1S0V - chains E and A of the 4 polymer chains in the assembly; structure by X-ray diffraction, 3.20 A resolution.

== Chain E ==
Molecule: 18-nt DNA strand
Sequence (18 nucleotides; each row starts with the number of its first residue):
     1 GGGAATCGAT ATCGCCGC
Disordered / not traced: 1

== Chain A ==
Protein: DNA-directed RNA polymerase
Source organism: Enterobacteria phage T7
Notes: EC 2.7.7.6
UniProtKB: P00573 (RPOL_BPT7); the construct has insertions or renumbered stretches relative to UniProt, so the offset changes along the chain: 1-496 = UniProt 1-496; 498-883 = UniProt 497-882
Sequence (883 residues; numbered 1 to 883; the number before each row is that of its first residue):
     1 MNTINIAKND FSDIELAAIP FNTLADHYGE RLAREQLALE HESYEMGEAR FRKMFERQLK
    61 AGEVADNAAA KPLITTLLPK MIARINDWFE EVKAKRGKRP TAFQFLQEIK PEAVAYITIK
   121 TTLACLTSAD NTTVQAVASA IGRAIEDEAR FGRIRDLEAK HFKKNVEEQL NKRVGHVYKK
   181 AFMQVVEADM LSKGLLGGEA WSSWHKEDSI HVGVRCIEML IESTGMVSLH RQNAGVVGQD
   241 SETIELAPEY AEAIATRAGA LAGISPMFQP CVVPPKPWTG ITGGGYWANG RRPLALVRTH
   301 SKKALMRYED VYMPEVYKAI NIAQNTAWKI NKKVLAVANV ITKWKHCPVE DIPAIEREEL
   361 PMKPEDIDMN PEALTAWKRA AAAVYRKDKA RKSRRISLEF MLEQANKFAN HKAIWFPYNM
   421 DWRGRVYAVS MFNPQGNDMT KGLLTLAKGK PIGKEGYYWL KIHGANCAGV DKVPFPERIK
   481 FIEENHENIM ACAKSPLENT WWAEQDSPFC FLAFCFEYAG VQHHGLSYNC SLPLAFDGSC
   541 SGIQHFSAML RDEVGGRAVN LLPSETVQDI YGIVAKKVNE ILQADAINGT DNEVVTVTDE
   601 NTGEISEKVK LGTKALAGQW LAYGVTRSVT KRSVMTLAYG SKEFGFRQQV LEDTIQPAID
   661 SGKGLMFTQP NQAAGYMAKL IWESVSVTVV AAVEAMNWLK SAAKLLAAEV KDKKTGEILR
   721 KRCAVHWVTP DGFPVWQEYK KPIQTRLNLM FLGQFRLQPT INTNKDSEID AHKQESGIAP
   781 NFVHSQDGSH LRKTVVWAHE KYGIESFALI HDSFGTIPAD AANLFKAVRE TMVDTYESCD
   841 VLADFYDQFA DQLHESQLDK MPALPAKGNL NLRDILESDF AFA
Disordered / not traced: 1, 356-371, 757-765
Sequence notes: insertion (497)
Ion coordination: Mg2+: Tyr639 (together with AMP-CPP) (shared with 1 residue of chain F)
Residues lining bound ligands: AMP-CPP (APC; diphosphomethylphosphonic acid adenosyl ester): Lys472, Tyr571, Arg627, Lys631, Arg632, Met635, Thr636, Gln649
From the paper describing this entry:
  - binding site for AMP-CPP: Lys472, Tyr571, Arg627, Lys631, Arg632, Met635
  - Mg2+ coordination: Tyr639
  - binding site for the 18-nt DNA strand (chain E): Tyr639, His784
  - specificity-determining residues: Tyr639
  - Mg2+ coordination through a water molecule: Asp471 (proposed by the authors, not directly observed)
  - mutagenesis - Y639F (20-fold): increased catalytic activity on dNTP incorporation (citing earlier work)

== Chain E / chain A interface ==
Pairs across the interface (30; chain E residue first):
  DT6(E) - Lys160(A)  phosphate contact
  DT6(E) - His161(A)  salt bridge to the phosphate
  DA9(E) - Phe644(A)  stacking on the base
  DT10(E) - Tyr639(A)  sugar contact
  DT10(E) - Ser641(A)  sugar contact
  DT10(E) - Gly645(A)  phosphate contact
  DT10(E) - Gln649(A)  base contact
  DA11(E) - Tyr639(A)  stacking on the base
  DA11(E) - Tyr739(A)  phosphate contact
  DA11(E) - Ser776(A)  hydrogen bond to the phosphate
  DA11(E) - Pro780(A)  sugar contact
  DA11(E) - Asn781(A)  phosphate contact
  DA11(E) - His784(A)  base contact
  DT12(E) - Trp422(A)  sugar contact
  DT12(E) - Arg423(A)  hydrogen bond to the sugar
  DT12(E) - Tyr427(A)  base contact
  DT12(E) - Tyr739(A)  hydrogen bond to the phosphate
  DT12(E) - Asn781(A)  sugar contact
  DC13(E) - Arg298(A)  phosphate contact
  DC13(E) - His300(A)  salt bridge to the phosphate
  DC13(E) - Trp422(A)  phosphate contact
  DC13(E) - Tyr427(A)  hydrogen bond to the sugar
  DG14(E) - Arg298(A)  salt bridge to the phosphate
  DC15(E) - Arg50(A)  phosphate contact
  DC15(E) - Met431(A)  sugar contact
  DC16(E) - Arg50(A)  salt bridge to the phosphate
  DC16(E) - Met267(A)  phosphate contact
  DG17(E) - Arg57(A)  phosphate contact
  DC18(E) - Arg57(A)  salt bridge to the phosphate
  DC18(E) - Glu63(A)  sugar contact
Also at the interface, not in a pair above, chain E (13 interface residues in all): DC7, DG8
Also at the interface, not in a pair above, chain A (26 interface residues in all): Gln58, Lys164, Gly640, His772

== In short ==
Chain E and chain A form an interface of 13 and 26 residues respectively; the contacts include 4 hydrogen
bonds, 5 salt bridges and 2 aromatic stacking contacts. Among the polar pairs are DT12(E)-Arg423(A),
DC13(E)-Tyr427(A) and DA11(E)-Ser776(A). From the paper: a binding site for AMP-CPP at Lys472(A), Tyr571(A)
and Arg627(A) among others; Y639F of chain A increases catalytic activity on dNTP incorporation.
Chain E is an 18-nt DNA strand and chain A is DNA-directed RNA polymerase (Enterobacteria phage T7); the
structure, Structural basis for substrate selection by T7 RNA polymerase, was determined by X-ray diffraction.
